PDB entry 8E3T | X-ray diffraction, 2.20 A resolution | chains B and D of the 4 polymer chains in the assembly

Chain B (and D):
Protein: Nitrogenase molybdenum-iron protein beta chain
Source organism: Azotobacter vinelandii DJ
Notes: EC 1.18.6.1; chain D of this document is another copy of the same molecule, construct and numbering; everything in this record applies to it too
UniProt: C1DGZ8 (C1DGZ8_AZOVD); residue numbers follow UniProt; this construct covers 1-523
Chain sequence (523 residues; numbered 1 to 523; the number before each row is that of its first residue):
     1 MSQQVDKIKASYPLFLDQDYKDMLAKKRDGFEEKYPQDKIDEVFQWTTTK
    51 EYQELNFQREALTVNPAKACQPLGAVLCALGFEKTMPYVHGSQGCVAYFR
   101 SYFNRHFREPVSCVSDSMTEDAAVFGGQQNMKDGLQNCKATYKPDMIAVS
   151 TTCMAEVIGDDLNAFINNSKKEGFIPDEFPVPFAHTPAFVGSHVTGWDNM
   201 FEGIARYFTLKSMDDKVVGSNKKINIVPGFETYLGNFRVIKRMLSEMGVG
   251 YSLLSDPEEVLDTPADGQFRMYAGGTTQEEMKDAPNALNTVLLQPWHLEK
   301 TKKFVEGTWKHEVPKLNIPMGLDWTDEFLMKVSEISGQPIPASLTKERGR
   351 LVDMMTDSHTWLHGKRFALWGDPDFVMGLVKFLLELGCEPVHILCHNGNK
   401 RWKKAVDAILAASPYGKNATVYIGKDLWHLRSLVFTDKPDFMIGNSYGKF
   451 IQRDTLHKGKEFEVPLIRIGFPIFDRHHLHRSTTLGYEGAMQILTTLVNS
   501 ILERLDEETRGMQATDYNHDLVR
Disordered / not traced: 1
Construct notes: engineered mutation Ala-188 (Ser in C1DGZ8)
Metal / ion sites: fe(7)-S(7) cluster Fe: Cys-70, Cys-95, Cys-153 (shared with 3 residues of chain A); Fe ion site 1: Arg-108, Glu-109 (shared with Asp-353(D), Asp-357(D) of chain D); Fe ion site 2: Asp-353, Asp-357 (shared with Arg-108(D), Glu-109(D) of chain D)
Residues lining bound ligands: fe(7)-S(7) cluster (UFF): Cys-70, Pro-72, Ser-92, Gly-94, Cys-95, Tyr-98, Phe-99, Thr-152, Cys-153, Ala-188
Reported in the primary citation:
  - mutagenesis - S188A: decreased growth
  - mutagenesis - S188A (3.9 h): unchanged growth in response to 100% Fe
  - mutagenesis - S188A: unchanged expression in response to 100% Fe
  - mutagenesis - S188A: increased expression in response to 1% Fe
  - mutagenesis - S188A (<50% of wt): decreased catalytic activity on 1% Fe
  - mutagenesis - S188A: decreased catalytic activity on oxidized

Chain B / chain D interface:
Residue-residue contacts - 133 pairs, chain B then chain D:
  Ser-11(B) / Tyr-517(D)  hydrogen bond (backbone-side chain)
  Ser-11(B) / Asn-518(D)  hydrogen bond
  Tyr-12(B) / Glu-508(D)  hydrogen bond
  Tyr-12(B) / Thr-509(D)
  Tyr-12(B) / Thr-515(D)
  Tyr-12(B) / Tyr-517(D)
  Tyr-12(B) / Asn-518(D)
  Phe-15(B) / Tyr-517(D)
  Leu-16(B) / Ala-514(D)
  Leu-16(B) / Thr-515(D)
  Lys-34(B) / Gln-513(D)  hydrogen bond
  Gln-37(B) / Gln-513(D)  hydrogen bond
  Arg-105(B) / Val-522(D)
  Arg-108(B) / Asp-357(D)
  Arg-108(B) / Arg-523(D)  hydrogen bond (side chain-backbone)
  Glu-109(B) / Asp-353(D)
  Arg-238(B) / Arg-350(D)
  Glu-259(B) / Lys-346(D)  salt bridge
  Asp-262(B) / Arg-350(D)  salt bridge
  Pro-264(B) / Lys-346(D)
  Pro-264(B) / Gly-349(D)
  Pro-264(B) / Arg-350(D)
  Ala-265(B) / Gly-349(D)  hydrogen bond (backbone-backbone)
  Ala-265(B) / Val-352(D)
  Ala-265(B) / Asp-353(D)
  Lys-346(B) / Glu-259(D)  salt bridge
  Lys-346(B) / Pro-264(D)
  Gly-349(B) / Pro-264(D)
  Gly-349(B) / Ala-265(D)  hydrogen bond (backbone-backbone)
  Arg-350(B) / Arg-238(D)
  Arg-350(B) / Glu-259(D)  salt bridge
  Arg-350(B) / Asp-262(D)  salt bridge
  Val-352(B) / Ala-265(D)
  Asp-353(B) / Glu-109(D)
  Asp-353(B) / Ala-265(D)
  Met-354(B) / His-478(D)  hydrogen bond (backbone-side chain)
  Met-354(B) / Arg-481(D)
  Asp-357(B) / Arg-108(D)
  Asp-357(B) / His-477(D)
  Asp-357(B) / His-478(D)
  Ser-358(B) / His-477(D)  hydrogen bond
  Ser-358(B) / His-478(D)  hydrogen bond
  Trp-361(B) / His-477(D)
  Ser-446(B) / Leu-521(D)
  Tyr-447(B) / Leu-521(D)  hydrophobic
  Lys-449(B) / Asp-506(D)  salt bridge
  Lys-449(B) / His-519(D)
  Lys-449(B) / Asp-520(D)  hydrogen bond (side chain-backbone)
  Phe-450(B) / His-519(D)
  Phe-450(B) / Leu-521(D)  hydrophobic
  Gln-452(B) / Arg-510(D)
  Arg-453(B) / Arg-510(D)
  Arg-453(B) / Met-512(D)
  Arg-453(B) / Asp-516(D)  salt bridge
  Asp-454(B) / Met-512(D)
  Leu-456(B) / Arg-510(D)
  His-457(B) / Met-512(D)
  Glu-463(B) / Arg-510(D)
  Arg-468(B) / Asp-506(D)  salt bridge
  Phe-474(B) / Leu-521(D)
  Phe-474(B) / Val-522(D)
  Phe-474(B) / Arg-523(D)  hydrogen bond (backbone-backbone)
  Asp-475(B) / Leu-502(D)
  Asp-475(B) / Asp-506(D)
  Asp-475(B) / Leu-521(D)  hydrogen bond (backbone-backbone)
  Arg-476(B) / Asn-499(D)
  Arg-476(B) / Leu-502(D)
  Arg-476(B) / Glu-503(D)  salt bridge
  Arg-476(B) / Asp-506(D)  salt bridge
  His-477(B) / Asp-357(D)
  His-477(B) / Ser-358(D)  hydrogen bond
  His-477(B) / Trp-361(D)
  His-477(B) / Thr-495(D)
  His-477(B) / Val-498(D)
  His-477(B) / Asn-499(D)  hydrogen bond (backbone-side chain)
  His-477(B) / Leu-502(D)
  His-477(B) / Arg-523(D)  hydrogen bond (side chain-backbone)
  His-478(B) / Met-354(D)  hydrogen bond (side chain-backbone)
  His-478(B) / Asp-357(D)
  His-478(B) / Ser-358(D)  hydrogen bond
  His-478(B) / Leu-494(D)
  His-478(B) / Thr-495(D)
  Leu-479(B) / Asn-499(D)
  Arg-481(B) / Met-354(D)
  Arg-481(B) / Met-491(D)
  Met-491(B) / Arg-481(D)
  Leu-494(B) / His-478(D)
  Thr-495(B) / His-477(D)
  Thr-495(B) / His-478(D)
  Val-498(B) / His-477(D)
  Asn-499(B) / Arg-476(D)
  Asn-499(B) / His-477(D)  hydrogen bond (side chain-backbone)
  Asn-499(B) / Leu-479(D)
  Leu-502(B) / Arg-476(D)
  Leu-502(B) / His-477(D)
  Glu-503(B) / Arg-476(D)
  Asp-506(B) / Lys-449(D)  salt bridge
  Asp-506(B) / Arg-468(D)  salt bridge
  Asp-506(B) / Asp-475(D)
  Asp-506(B) / Arg-476(D)  salt bridge
  Glu-508(B) / Tyr-12(D)  hydrogen bond
  Thr-509(B) / Tyr-12(D)
  Arg-510(B) / Gln-452(D)
  Arg-510(B) / Arg-453(D)
  Arg-510(B) / Leu-456(D)
  Arg-510(B) / Glu-463(D)  salt bridge
  Met-512(B) / Arg-453(D)  hydrogen bond
  Met-512(B) / Asp-454(D)
  Met-512(B) / His-457(D)
  Gln-513(B) / Lys-34(D)  hydrogen bond
  Gln-513(B) / Gln-37(D)  hydrogen bond
  Ala-514(B) / Leu-16(D)
  Thr-515(B) / Tyr-12(D)
  Asp-516(B) / Arg-453(D)  salt bridge
  Tyr-517(B) / Ser-11(D)  hydrogen bond (side chain-backbone)
  Tyr-517(B) / Tyr-12(D)
  Tyr-517(B) / Phe-15(D)  hydrophobic
  Asn-518(B) / Ser-11(D)  hydrogen bond
  Asn-518(B) / Tyr-12(D)
  His-519(B) / Lys-449(D)
  His-519(B) / Phe-450(D)
  Asp-520(B) / Lys-449(D)  hydrogen bond (backbone-side chain)
  Leu-521(B) / Ser-446(D)
  Leu-521(B) / Tyr-447(D)  hydrophobic
  Leu-521(B) / Phe-450(D)  hydrophobic
  Leu-521(B) / Phe-474(D)
  Leu-521(B) / Asp-475(D)  hydrogen bond (backbone-backbone)
  Val-522(B) / Arg-105(D)
  Val-522(B) / Phe-474(D)  hydrophobic
  Arg-523(B) / Arg-108(D)  hydrogen bond (backbone-side chain)
  Arg-523(B) / Phe-474(D)  hydrogen bond (backbone-backbone)
  Arg-523(B) / Asp-475(D)
  Arg-523(B) / His-477(D)  hydrogen bond (backbone-side chain)
Other interface residues (no listed pair), chain B (70 interface residues in all): Pro-13, Ile-40, Phe-44, Thr-263, Leu-505, Glu-507
Other interface residues (no listed pair), chain D (69 interface residues in all): Pro-13, Phe-44, Thr-263, Leu-505, Glu-507

In short:
70 residues of chain B face 69 of chain D across their interface, with 31 hydrogen bonds and 15 salt bridges.
Polar contacts include Glu-259(B)/Lys-346(D), Asp-262(B)/Arg-350(D) and Arg-350(B)/Glu-259(D). Ligands of
chain B: fe(7)-S(7) cluster. The paper reports that S188A of chain B reduces growth; S188A of chain B
increases expression in response to 1% Fe.
Both chains are Nitrogenase molybdenum-iron protein beta chain (Azotobacter vinelandii DJ). Entry 8E3T
(Gallium-reconstituted nitrogenase MoFeP mutant S188A from Azotobacter vinelandii after IDS oxidation) was
determined by X-ray diffraction together with 8E3U and 8E3V from the same study.
